7OU7 - chains A and B; structure by X-ray diffraction, 1.63 A resolution.

== Chain A (and B) ==
Molecule: Chlorite dismutase
From: Cyanothece sp. (strain PCC 7425 / ATCC 29141)
Notes: chain B of this document is another copy of the same molecule, construct and numbering; everything in this record applies to it too
Reference sequence: B8HNS6 (B8HNS6_CYAP4); numbering as in UniProt (aligned over 2-182)
Sequence (188 residues; numbered -5 to 182; the number before each row is that of its first residue; numbers below 1 keep their minus sign (Gly-5 is residue -5)):
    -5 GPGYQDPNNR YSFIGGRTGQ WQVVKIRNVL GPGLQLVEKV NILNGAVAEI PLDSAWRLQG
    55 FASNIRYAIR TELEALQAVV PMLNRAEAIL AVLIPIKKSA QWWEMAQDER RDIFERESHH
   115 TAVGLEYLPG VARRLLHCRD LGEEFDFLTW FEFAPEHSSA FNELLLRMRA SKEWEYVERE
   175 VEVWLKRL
Unresolved in the structure: -5 to 0
Sequence notes: expression tag (-5 to 1); engineered mutation Val74 (Gln in B8HNS6)
Bound ions: heme Fe: His114 (together with nitrite ion)
Small-molecule neighbours:
  - heme (HEM): Asn58, Ile59, Arg60, Tyr61, Ala62, Leu70, Ile88, Ile90, Lys92, Trp96, Phe108, His114, Thr115, Gly118, Leu119, Leu122, Val125, Arg127, Leu129, Phe141, Thr143, Phe145, Phe155, Leu158, Leu159, Met162, Glu167, Trp168, Glu174
  - nitrite ion (NO2): His114, Arg127, Arg128, Leu129, Thr143, Trp144, Phe145
Reported in the primary citation:
  - heme coordination: His114
  - binding site for nitrite ion: Arg127
  - catalytic residues: Arg127 (proposed by the authors, not directly observed)
  - mutagenesis - R127A (273 +/- 29 mM): decreased binding to nitrite ion
  - mutagenesis - R127A, R127K: decreased catalytic activity on chlorite
  - mutagenesis - R127K: increased stability
  - mutagenesis - R127A: decreased stability
  - mutagenesis - R127A: unchanged stability in response to nitrite ion

== Chain A / chain B interface ==
Residue-residue contacts (42):
  Asn3(A) with Asp134(B), hydrogen bond (side chain-backbone)
  Phe55(A) with Asp134(B)
  Ser57(A) with Asp134(B), hydrogen bond
  Asn58(A) with Trp97(B); Arg104(B)
  Ile59(A) with Gln101(B); Arg104(B), hydrogen bond (backbone-side chain)
  Arg60(A) with Arg60(B); Gln101(B); Asp134(B), salt bridge
  Tyr61(A) with Gln101(B)
  Ala62(A) with Ala100(B); Gln101(B), hydrogen bond (backbone-backbone)
  Ile63(A) with Ala100(B); Asp102(B)
  Arg64(A) with Glu98(B), hydrogen bond (side chain-backbone); Met99(B); Ala100(B); Asp102(B), hydrogen bond (backbone-side chain); Glu103(B), salt bridge
  Leu67(A) with Ala100(B), hydrophobic
  Trp97(A) with Asn58(B)
  Glu98(A) with Arg64(B)
  Met99(A) with Arg64(B)
  Ala100(A) with Ala62(B); Ile63(B); Arg64(B); Leu67(B), hydrophobic
  Gln101(A) with Ile59(B); Arg60(B); Tyr61(B); Ala62(B), hydrogen bond (backbone-backbone); Gln101(B)
  Asp102(A) with Ile63(B); Arg64(B), hydrogen bond (side chain-backbone)
  Glu103(A) with Arg64(B), salt bridge
  Arg104(A) with Asn58(B); Ile59(B), hydrogen bond (side chain-backbone)
  Asp134(A) with Asn3(B), hydrogen bond (backbone-side chain); Phe55(B); Ser57(B), hydrogen bond; Arg60(B), salt bridge
Also at the interface, not in a pair above, chain A (22 interface residues in all): Ala56, Arg133
Also at the interface, not in a pair above, chain B (22 interface residues in all): Ala56, Arg133

== Summary ==
Chain A and chain B each contribute 22 residues to their interface; the contacts include 11 hydrogen bonds and
4 salt bridges. Polar contacts include Arg60(A)-Asp134(B), Arg64(A)-Glu103(B) and Asn3(A)-Asp134(B). Bound to
chain A: heme and nitrite ion. From the paper: the catalytic residue Arg127(A); R127A and R127K of chain A
reduce catalytic activity on chlorite.
Both chains are Chlorite dismutase (Cyanothece sp. (strain PCC 7425 / ATCC 29141)). Entry 7OU7 (Crystal
structure of dimeric chlorite dismutase variant Q74V (CCld Q74V) from Cyanothece sp. PCC7425 in complex ...)
was determined by X-ray diffraction (same publication as 7OU5, 7OU9, 7OUY and 7OWI).
